Entry 3OMO (X-ray diffraction, 2.21 A resolution); this record covers chains A and C.

# Chain A
Protein: Estrogen receptor beta
Source organism: Homo sapiens
Notes: fragment: Ligand Binding Domain
Reference sequence: Q92731 (ESR2_HUMAN); numbering as in UniProt (aligned over 261-500)
Sequence (240 residues; numbered 261 to 500; the number before each row is that of its first residue):
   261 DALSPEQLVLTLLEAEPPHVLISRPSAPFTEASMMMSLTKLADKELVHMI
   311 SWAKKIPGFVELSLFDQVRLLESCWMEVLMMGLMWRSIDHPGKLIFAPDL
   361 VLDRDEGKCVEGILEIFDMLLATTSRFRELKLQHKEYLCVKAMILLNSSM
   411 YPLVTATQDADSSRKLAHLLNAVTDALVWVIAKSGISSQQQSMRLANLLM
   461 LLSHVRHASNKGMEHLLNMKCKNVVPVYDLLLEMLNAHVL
Not modelled in the structure: 261-263, 416-420, 498-500
Residues lining bound ligands: WV7 (2-(trifluoroacetyl)-1,2,3,4-tetrahydroisoquinolin-6-ol): Met295, Leu298, Leu301, Ala302, Glu305, Met336, Leu339, Met340, Leu343, Arg346, Phe356, Ile373, Ile376, Leu380, Gly472, His475, Leu476

# Chain C
Protein: Nuclear receptor coactivator 1
Notes: fragment: Box 2
Reference sequence: Q15788 (NCOA1_HUMAN); residues -2 to 16 here correspond to UniProt positions 683-701 (UniProt number = residue number + 685)
Sequence (19 residues; numbered -2 to 16; the number before each row is that of its first residue; numbers below 1 keep their minus sign (Leu-2 is residue -2)):
    -2 LTERHKILHRLLQEGSPSD
Not modelled in the structure: -2 to 0, 11-16
UniProt features mapped onto this chain:
  - motif: Leu5 to Leu9 (LXXLL motif 4)
  - modified residue: Ser13 (Phosphoserine)

# How chain A and chain C interact
Residue-residue contacts (26):
  Ile310(A) - Leu5(C)  hydrophobic
  Ile310(A) - Leu8(C)
  Ile310(A) - Leu9(C)  hydrophobic
  Lys314(A) - Leu8(C)  hydrogen bond (side chain-backbone)
  Lys314(A) - Leu9(C)  hydrogen bond (side chain-backbone)
  Lys314(A) - Gln10(C)
  Phe319(A) - Leu9(C)  hydrophobic
  Leu324(A) - His6(C)
  Leu324(A) - Gln10(C)
  Gln327(A) - Leu9(C)
  Val328(A) - His2(C)
  Val328(A) - Leu5(C)  hydrophobic
  Val328(A) - His6(C)
  Val328(A) - Leu9(C)  hydrophobic
  Leu331(A) - Leu9(C)  hydrophobic
  Glu332(A) - His2(C)  salt bridge
  Asp489(A) - Ile4(C)
  Leu490(A) - Ile4(C)
  Leu490(A) - Leu8(C)  hydrophobic
  Glu493(A) - Arg1(C)
  Glu493(A) - His2(C)
  Glu493(A) - Lys3(C)  hydrogen bond (side chain-backbone)
  Glu493(A) - Ile4(C)  hydrogen bond (side chain-backbone)
  Glu493(A) - Leu5(C)  hydrogen bond (side chain-backbone)
  Ala497(A) - Arg1(C)
  Ala497(A) - His2(C)
Interface residues without a listed pair, chain A (14 interface residues in all): Val307, Met494

# Summary
14 residues of chain A face 9 of chain C across their interface; the contacts include 5 hydrogen bonds and 1
salt bridge. Polar contacts include Glu332(A)-His2(C), Lys314(A)-Leu8(C) and Lys314(A)-Leu9(C). Bound to chain
A: compound WV7.
Chain A is Estrogen receptor beta (Homo sapiens) and chain C is Nuclear receptor coactivator 1; the structure,
Fragment-Based Design of novel Estrogen Receptor Ligands, was determined by X-ray diffraction (same
publication as 3OMP and 3OMQ).
